6K99 - chains A and I of the 12 polymer chains in the assembly; structure by electron microscopy, 4.10 A resolution (low resolution: residue-level contacts below are approximate; hydrogen-bond / salt-bridge calls are withheld).

== Chain A (and I) ==
Molecule: Apoptosis-associated speck-like protein containing a CARD
From: Homo sapiens
Notes: chain I of this document is another copy of the same molecule, construct and numbering; everything in this record applies to it too
Reference sequence: Q9ULZ3 (ASC_HUMAN); residue numbers follow UniProt; this construct covers 112-194
Sequence (83 residues; numbered 112 to 194; the number before each row is that of its first residue):
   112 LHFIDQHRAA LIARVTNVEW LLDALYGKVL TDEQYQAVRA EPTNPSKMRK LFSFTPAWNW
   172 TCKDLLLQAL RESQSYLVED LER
Curated features (UniProtKB/Swiss-Prot):
  - cross-link: Lys174 (Glycyl lysine isopeptide (Lys-Gly) (interchain with G-Cter in ubiquitin))
  - mutagenesis: Lys174 (K174R: Loss of inflammasome activation activity)
What the authors report for this chain:
  - specificity-determining residues: Gln185 to Tyr187 (proposed by the authors, not directly observed)

== How chain A and chain I interact ==
Residue-residue contacts - 4 pairs, chain A then chain I:
  Arg125(A) - Ala168(I)
  Asn128(A) - Gln145(I)
  Tyr187(A) - Ala168(I)
  Asp191(A) - Asn170(I)
Interface residues without a listed pair, chain A (6 interface residues in all): Thr127, Trp131
Interface residues without a listed pair, chain I (7 interface residues in all): Glu144, Ser164, Phe165, Pro167

== Summary ==
The interface between chain A and chain I involves 6 residues on one side and 7 on the other. From UniProt:
one mutagenesis site on chain A. From the paper: the specificity determinant Gln185(A).
Both chains are Apoptosis-associated speck-like protein containing a CARD (Homo sapiens). Entry 6K99
(Structure of ASC CARD filament) was determined by electron microscopy, deposited together with 6K7V, 6K8J and
6K9F.
